5JRG - chains E and I of the 10 polymer chains in the assembly; structure by X-ray diffraction, 2.50 A resolution.

[Chain E]
Protein: Histone H3.1
Organism: Homo sapiens
UniProtKB: P68431 (H31_HUMAN); residues 0-135 here correspond to UniProt positions 1-136 (UniProt number = residue number + 1)
Sequence (139 residues; each row starts with the number of its first residue; numbers below 1 keep their minus sign (Gly-3 is residue -3)):
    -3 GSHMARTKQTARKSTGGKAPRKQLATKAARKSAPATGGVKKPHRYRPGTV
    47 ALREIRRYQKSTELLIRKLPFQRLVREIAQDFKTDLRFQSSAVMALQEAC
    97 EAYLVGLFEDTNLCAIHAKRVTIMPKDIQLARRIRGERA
Disordered / not traced: -3 to 36
Differences from the reference sequence: expression tag (-3 to -1)
Bound ions: Mn2+: Asp77 (shared with 1 residue of chain D)
UniProt features mapped onto this chain:
  - modified residue: Arg2 (Asymmetric dimethylarginine), Thr3 (Phosphothreonine), Lys4 (Allysine), Gln5 (5-glutamyl dopamine), Thr6 (Phosphothreonine), Arg8 (Citrulline), Lys9 (N6,N6,N6-trimethyllysine), Ser10 (ADP-ribosylserine), Thr11 (Phosphothreonine), Lys14 (N6-(2-hydroxyisobutyryl)lysine), Arg17 (Asymmetric dimethylarginine), Lys18 (N6-(2-hydroxyisobutyryl)lysine), Lys23 (N6-(2-hydroxyisobutyryl)lysine), Arg26 (Citrulline), Lys27 (N6,N6,N6-trimethyllysine), Ser28 (ADP-ribosylserine), Lys36 (N6,N6,N6-trimethyllysine), Lys37 (N6-methyllysine), Tyr41 (Phosphotyrosine), Lys56 (N6,N6,N6-trimethyllysine) and 8 more in UniProt
  - lipidation: Lys18 (N6-decanoyllysine)

[Chain I]
Molecule: 145-nt DNA strand
Organism: Homo sapiens
Sequence (145 nucleotides; numbered 1 to 145; the number before each row is that of its first residue):
     1 ATCAATATCCACCTGCAGATTCTACCAAAAGTGTATTTGGAAACTGCTCC
    51 ATCAAAAGGCATGTTCAGCTGAACCAGCTGAACATGCCTTTTGATGGAGC
   101 AGTTTCCAAATACACTXTTGGTAGAATCTGCAGGTGGATATTGAT
Modified residues: 3DR (1',2'-dideoxyribofuranose-5'-phosphate) at position 117
Bound ions: Mn2+ site 1: DG39, DG40; Mn2+ site 2: DG96, DG97; Mn2+ site 3 near DG99 (its only coordinating residue here); Mn2+ site 4 near DG120 (its only coordinating residue here); Mn2+ site 5 near DT135 (its only coordinating residue here)

[Interface between chain E and chain I]
Pairs across the interface (31):
  Lys37(E) - DA4(I)  hydrogen bond to the phosphate
  Lys37(E) - DA5(I)  phosphate contact
  His39(E) - DA5(I)  phosphate contact
  His39(E) - DT6(I)  phosphate contact
  Arg40(E) - DA82(I)  hydrogen bond to the base
  Arg40(E) - DC83(I)  hydrogen bond to the sugar
  Tyr41(E) - DT6(I)  phosphate contact
  Tyr41(E) - DA7(I)  sugar contact
  Tyr41(E) - DA82(I)  sugar contact
  Tyr41(E) - DC83(I)  hydrogen bond to the phosphate
  Arg42(E) - DA82(I)  sugar contact
  Pro43(E) - DA81(I)  phosphate contact
  Pro43(E) - DA82(I)  sugar contact
  Gly44(E) - DA81(I)  hydrogen bond to the phosphate
  Gly44(E) - DA82(I)  hydrogen bond to the phosphate
  Thr45(E) - DA82(I)  hydrogen bond to the phosphate
  Val46(E) - DA82(I)  hydrogen bond to the phosphate
  Val46(E) - DC83(I)  phosphate contact
  Ala47(E) - DA82(I)  hydrogen bond to the phosphate
  Arg49(E) - DA7(I)  phosphate contact
  Arg49(E) - DT8(I)  phosphate contact
  Lys56(E) - DC9(I)  salt bridge to the phosphate
  Arg63(E) - DT90(I)  sugar contact
  Arg63(E) - DT91(I)  phosphate contact
  Lys64(E) - DT91(I)  hydrogen bond to the phosphate
  Leu65(E) - DT90(I)  phosphate contact
  Leu65(E) - DT91(I)  hydrogen bond to the phosphate
  Pro66(E) - DT90(I)  phosphate contact
  Arg69(E) - DT90(I)  salt bridge to the phosphate
  Arg83(E) - DA98(I)  hydrogen bond to the sugar
  Arg83(E) - DG99(I)  salt bridge to the phosphate
Other interface residues (no listed pair), chain E (19 interface residues in all): Thr118
Other interface residues (no listed pair), chain I (15 interface residues in all): DG80, DT89

[In short]
The interface between chain E and chain I involves 19 residues on one side and 15 on the other, with 12
hydrogen bonds and 3 salt bridges. Among the polar pairs are Arg40(E)-DA82(I), Arg40(E)-DC83(I) and
Arg83(E)-DA98(I).
Chain E is Histone H3.1 and chain I is a 145-nt DNA strand, both from Homo sapiens; the structure, Crystal
structure of the nucleosome containing the DNA with tetrahydrofuran (THF), was determined by X-ray
diffraction.
